PDB entry 7SAU | electron microscopy, 3.00 A resolution | chains C and G of the 7 polymer chains in the assembly

== Chain C (and G) ==
Protein: Gliding motility protein GldL
From: Schleiferia thermophila str. Yellowstone
Notes: chain G of this document is another copy of the same molecule, construct and numbering; everything in this record applies to it too
UniProt: A0A369A7G0 (A0A369A7G0_9FLAO); residue numbers follow UniProt; this construct covers 1-223
Amino-acid sequence (223 residues; each row starts with the number of its first residue):
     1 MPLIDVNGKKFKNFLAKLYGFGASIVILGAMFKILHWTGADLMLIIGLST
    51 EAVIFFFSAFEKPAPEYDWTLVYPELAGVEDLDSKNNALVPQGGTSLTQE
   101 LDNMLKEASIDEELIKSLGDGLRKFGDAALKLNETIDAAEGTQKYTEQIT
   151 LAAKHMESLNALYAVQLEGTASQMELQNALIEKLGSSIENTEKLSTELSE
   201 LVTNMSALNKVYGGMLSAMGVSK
Not modelled in the structure: 1-5, 77-223

== Interface between chain C and chain G ==
Residue-residue contacts (38; chain C residue first):
  Ala16(C) with Ala59(G)
  Lys17(C) with Ala59(G); Phe60(G)
  Gly20(C) with Phe55(G); Ser58(G); Ala59(G)
  Phe21(C) with Phe56(G), hydrophobic; Ala59(G), hydrophobic; Phe60(G), hydrophobic
  Ala23(C) with Phe55(G), hydrophobic
  Ser24(C) with Ala52(G), hydrogen bond (side chain-backbone); Phe55(G); Phe56(G), hydrogen bond (side chain-backbone)
  Ile27(C) with Leu48(G); Ala52(G)
  Leu28(C) with Ala52(G), hydrophobic
  Met31(C) with Leu48(G), hydrophobic; Ser49(G)
  Ile34(C) with Lys33(G); Leu44(G), hydrophobic
  Leu35(C) with Lys33(G); Asp41(G); Ile45(G), hydrophobic
  Trp37(C) with Ile45(G), hydrophobic
  Pro65(C) with Glu66(G)
  Tyr67(C) with Tyr67(G); Asp68(G), hydrogen bond; Trp69(G), hydrogen bond (side chain-backbone); Thr70(G); Leu76(G), hydrophobic
  Asp68(C) with Leu76(G)
  Trp69(C) with Trp69(G), hydrophobic; Tyr73(G), hydrophobic; Leu76(G), hydrophobic
  Leu71(C) with Glu75(G)
  Val72(C) with Tyr73(G), hydrophobic; Leu76(G), hydrophobic
  Tyr73(C) with Tyr73(G), hydrogen bond
Other interface residues (no listed pair), chain C (20 interface residues in all): Ala30
Other interface residues (no listed pair), chain G (21 interface residues in all): Glu51

== In short ==
20 residues of chain C face 21 of chain G across their interface, with 5 hydrogen bonds. Polar pairs include
Ser24(C)-Ala52(G), Ser24(C)-Phe56(G) and Tyr67(C)-Asp68(G).
Chain C and chain G are both Gliding motility protein GldL (Schleiferia thermophila str. Yellowstone); the
structure, Structure of GldLM, the proton-powered motor that drives Type IX protein secretion and gliding
motility in ..., was determined by electron microscopy (same publication as 7SAT, 7SAX, 7SAZ and 7SB2).
